PDB entry 3C1C | X-ray diffraction, 3.15 A resolution | chains F and J of the 10 polymer chains in the assembly

== Chain F ==
Name: Histone H4
Organism: Xenopus laevis
Reference sequence: P62799 (H4_XENLA); residues 201-302 here correspond to UniProt positions 2-103 (UniProt number = residue number - 199)
Chain sequence (102 residues; row label = number of the first residue in the row):
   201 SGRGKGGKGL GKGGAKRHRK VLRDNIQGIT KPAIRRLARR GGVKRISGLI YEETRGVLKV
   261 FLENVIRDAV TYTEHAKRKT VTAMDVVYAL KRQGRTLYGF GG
Disordered / not traced: 201-218
Curated features (UniProtKB/Swiss-Prot):
  - DNA-binding region: Lys-216 to Lys-220
  - modified residue: Ser-201 (N-acetylserine), Arg-203 (Asymmetric dimethylarginine), Lys-205 (N6-(2-hydroxyisobutyryl)lysine), Lys-208 (N6-(2-hydroxyisobutyryl)lysine), Lys-212 (N6-(2-hydroxyisobutyryl)lysine), Lys-216 (N6-(2-hydroxyisobutyryl)lysine), Lys-220 (N6,N6,N6-trimethyllysine), Lys-231 (N6-(2-hydroxyisobutyryl)lysine), Lys-244 (N6-(2-hydroxyisobutyryl)lysine), Ser-247 (Phosphoserine), Tyr-251 (Phosphotyrosine), Lys-259 (N6-(2-hydroxyisobutyryl)lysine), Lys-277 (N6-(2-hydroxyisobutyryl)lysine), Lys-279 (N6-(2-hydroxyisobutyryl)lysine), Tyr-288 (Phosphotyrosine), Lys-291 (N6-(2-hydroxyisobutyryl)lysine)
  - cross-link (Glycyl lysine isopeptide (Lys-Gly)): Lys-231 (interchain with G-Cter in UFM1), Lys-291 (interchain with G-Cter in ubiquitin)

== Chain J ==
Molecule: Palindromic 146bp Human Alpha satellite DNA
Sequence (146 nucleotides; row label = number of the first residue in the row):
   147 ATCAATATCC ACCTGCAGAT TCTACCAAAA GTGTATTTGG AAACTGCTCC ATCAAAAGGC
   207 ATGTTCAGCG GAATTCCGCT GAACATGCCT TTTGATGGAG CAGTTTCCAA ATACACTTTT
   267 GGTAGAATCT GCAGGTGGAT ATTGAT

== Interface between chain F and chain J ==
Pairs across the interface (7):
  Thr-230(F) / DA207(J)  sugar contact
  Thr-230(F) / DT208(J)  phosphate contact
  Pro-232(F) / DA207(J)  phosphate contact
  Pro-232(F) / DT208(J)  phosphate contact
  Arg-236(F) / DA207(J)  salt bridge to the phosphate
  Arg-245(F) / DG216(J)  phosphate contact
  Thr-280(F) / DC196(J)  sugar contact
Other interface residues (no listed pair), chain F (7 interface residues in all): Lys-231, Lys-277
Other interface residues (no listed pair), chain J (6 interface residues in all): DA187, DG217

== Overview ==
Chain F and chain J form an interface of 7 and 6 residues respectively; the contacts include 1 salt bridge.
The salt-bridged pair is Arg-236(F)/DA207(J). UniProt lists a DNA-binding region on chain F.
Here chain F is Histone H4 (Xenopus laevis) and chain J is Palindromic 146bp Human Alpha satellite DNA. Entry
3C1C (The effect of H3 K79 dimethylation and H4 K20 trimethylation on nucleosome and chromatin structure) was
determined by X-ray diffraction (same publication as 3C1B).
